4QZ3 - chains V and W of the 28 polymer chains in the assembly; structure by X-ray diffraction, 2.80 A resolution.

== Chain V ==
Name: Proteasome subunit beta type-2
Source organism: Saccharomyces cerevisiae
Notes: EC 3.4.25.1
UniProt: P25043 (PSB2_YEAST); residues 1-232 here correspond to UniProt positions 30-261 (UniProt number = residue number + 29)
Amino-acid sequence (232 residues; numbered 1 to 232; the number before each row is that of its first residue):
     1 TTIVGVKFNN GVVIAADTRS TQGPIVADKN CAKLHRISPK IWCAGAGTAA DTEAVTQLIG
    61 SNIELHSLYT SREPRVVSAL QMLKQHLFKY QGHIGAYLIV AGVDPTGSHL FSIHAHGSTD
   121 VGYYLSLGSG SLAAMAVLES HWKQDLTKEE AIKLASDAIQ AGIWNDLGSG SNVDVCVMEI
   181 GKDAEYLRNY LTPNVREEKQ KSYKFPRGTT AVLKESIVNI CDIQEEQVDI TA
Not modelled in the structure: 223-232
Curated features (UniProtKB/Swiss-Prot):
  - active site: Thr-1 (Nucleophile)
Covalently attached groups: compound 04C linked to Thr-1
Bound ions: Mg2+: Ile-163, Asp-166 (shared with 1 residue of chain L)
Small-molecule neighbours:
  - 04C (1,2,4-trideoxy-4-methyl-2-{[N-(morpholin-4-ylacetyl)-L-alanyl-O-methyl-L-tyrosyl]amino}-1-phenyl-D-xylitol), molecule 1: Arg-19, Ser-20, Thr-21, Gln-22, Cys-31, Lys-33, Gly-45, Ala-46, Gly-47, Thr-48, Ala-49, Thr-52, Ser-129, Gly-168
  - 04C, molecule 2: His-114, His-116, Ser-118

== Chain W ==
Name: Proteasome subunit beta type-3
Source organism: Saccharomyces cerevisiae
Notes: EC 3.4.25.1
UniProt: P25451 (PSB3_YEAST); residues 0-204 here correspond to UniProt positions 1-205 (UniProt number = residue number + 1)
Amino-acid sequence (205 residues; each row starts with the number of its first residue; numbering starts at 0):
     0 MSDPSSINGG IVVAMTGKDC VAIACDLRLG SQSLGVSNKF EKIFHYGHVF LGITGLATDV
    60 TTLNEMFRYK TNLYKLKEER AIEPETFTQL VSSSLYERRF GPYFVGPVVA GINSKSGKPF
   120 IAGFDLIGCI DEAKDFIVSG TASDQLFGMC ESLYEPNLEP EDLFETISQA LLNAADRDAL
   180 SGWGAVVYII KKDEVVKRYL KMRQD
Not modelled in the structure: 0
Curated features (UniProtKB/Swiss-Prot):
  - modified residue: Ser-30 (Phosphoserine)
  - cross-link: Lys-69 (Glycyl lysine isopeptide (Lys-Gly) (interchain with G-Cter in ubiquitin))
Bound ions: Mg2+: Asp-204 (shared with 3 residues of chain K)
Small-molecule neighbours: 04C (1,2,4-trideoxy-4-methyl-2-{[N-(morpholin-4-ylacetyl)-L-alanyl-O-methyl-L-tyrosyl]amino}-1-phenyl-D-xylitol): Asp-124, Leu-125, Cys-128

== How chain V and chain W interact ==
Pairs across the interface - 61 pairs, chain V then chain W:
  Ile-25(V) / Asp-143(W)
  Ile-25(V) / Phe-146(W)  hydrophobic
  Ala-27(V) / Asp-130(W)
  Asp-28(V) / Asp-130(W)
  Asp-28(V) / Glu-131(W)
  Lys-29(V) / Glu-150(W)  salt bridge
  Ala-49(V) / Cys-128(W)  hydrophobic
  Ala-50(V) / Tyr-95(W)
  Ala-50(V) / Ile-126(W)  hydrophobic
  Ala-50(V) / Cys-128(W)
  Asp-51(V) / Tyr-95(W)  hydrogen bond
  Asp-51(V) / Arg-98(W)  salt bridge
  Ala-54(V) / Tyr-95(W)
  Tyr-90(V) / Phe-99(W)  hydrophobic
  His-93(V) / Arg-98(W)
  His-93(V) / Phe-99(W)
  Ile-94(V) / Phe-99(W)  hydrophobic
  Arg-196(V) / Glu-150(W)  salt bridge
  Lys-199(V) / Glu-150(W)
  Lys-199(V) / Ser-151(W)
  Lys-199(V) / Tyr-153(W)  hydrogen bond (side chain-backbone)
  Ser-202(V) / Glu-154(W)  hydrogen bond
  Tyr-203(V) / Ser-151(W)
  Tyr-203(V) / Leu-152(W)  hydrophobic
  Tyr-203(V) / Glu-154(W)
  Lys-204(V) / Glu-154(W)  hydrogen bond (backbone-side chain)
  Lys-204(V) / Asp-161(W)
  Phe-205(V) / Leu-152(W)  hydrophobic
  Phe-205(V) / Glu-164(W)
  Phe-205(V) / Gln-168(W)
  Arg-207(V) / Glu-160(W)  salt bridge
  Arg-207(V) / Asp-161(W)  salt bridge
  Gly-208(V) / Glu-164(W)  hydrogen bond (backbone-side chain)
  Thr-209(V) / Glu-164(W)  hydrogen bond (backbone-side chain)
  Thr-210(V) / Glu-164(W)  hydrogen bond
  Thr-210(V) / Ser-167(W)
  Thr-210(V) / Gln-168(W)  hydrogen bond
  Thr-210(V) / Leu-199(W)
  Ala-211(V) / Leu-199(W)
  Ala-211(V) / Lys-200(W)  hydrogen bond (backbone-backbone)
  Val-212(V) / Phe-163(W)  hydrophobic
  Val-212(V) / Tyr-198(W)
  Leu-213(V) / Tyr-198(W)  hydrogen bond (backbone-backbone)
  Leu-213(V) / Leu-199(W)
  Leu-213(V) / Lys-200(W)
  Lys-214(V) / Lys-196(W)
  Lys-214(V) / Arg-197(W)
  Lys-214(V) / Tyr-198(W)  hydrogen bond (backbone-backbone)
  Glu-215(V) / Lys-196(W)
  Glu-215(V) / Arg-197(W)  salt bridge
  Ser-216(V) / Val-195(W)
  Ser-216(V) / Lys-196(W)  hydrogen bond (backbone-backbone)
  Ile-217(V) / Val-194(W)
  Val-218(V) / His-44(W)
  Val-218(V) / Tyr-187(W)  hydrophobic
  Val-218(V) / Val-194(W)  hydrogen bond (backbone-backbone)
  Val-218(V) / Lys-196(W)
  Asn-219(V) / His-44(W)
  Ile-220(V) / Gly-46(W)
  Ile-220(V) / Val-194(W)  hydrophobic
  Asp-222(V) / Lys-74(W)  salt bridge
Other interface residues (no listed pair), chain V (36 interface residues in all): Gln-22, Val-26, Thr-48, Pro-206
Other interface residues (no listed pair), chain W (39 interface residues in all): His-47, Phe-49, Asp-124, Leu-157, Glu-158, Thr-165, Leu-171, Glu-193

== Summary ==
The interface between chain V and chain W involves 36 residues on one side and 39 on the other, with 13
hydrogen bonds and 7 salt bridges. Polar contacts include Lys-29(V)/Glu-150(W), Asp-51(V)/Arg-98(W) and
Arg-196(V)/Glu-150(W). Bound to chain V: compound 04C.
Here chain V is Proteasome subunit beta type-2 and chain W is Proteasome subunit beta type-3, both from
Saccharomyces cerevisiae. Entry 4QZ3 (yCP beta5-A49V mutant in complex with the epoxyketone inhibitor ONX
0914) was determined by X-ray diffraction (same publication as 4QUX, 4QUY, 4QV0, 4QV1, 4QV3, 4QV4 and 42
further entries).
